PDB entry 5ZWO | electron microscopy, 3.90 A resolution | chains H and v of the 60 polymer chains in the assembly

== Chain H ==
Molecule: U2 snRNA
Source organism: Saccharomyces cerevisiae S288c
Sequence (1175 nucleotides; each row starts with the number of its first residue):
     1 ACGAAUCUCU UUGCCUUUUG GCUUAGAUCA AGUGUAGUAU CUGUUCUUUU CAGUGUAACA
    61 ACUGAAAUGA CCUCAAUGAG GCUCAUUACC UUUUAAUUUG UUACAAUACA CAUUUUUUGG
   121 CACCCAAAAU AAUAAAAUGG ACGGGAAGAG ACUUUUUAAG CAAGACGUUU UCCGCUAAUG
   181 ACACCUCGCA CGAGUCGUUC UUGCUAUCUU UGGUCGCUUG AUGUUUCUUC UUAACCCGUU
   241 CUUAUGAUGG UUUUUCGAAA UUGGUUUUUG AGACGACGGU UGCUCAAGGU UAUUGUUUUU
   301 GUUUUCUUCU GGUUGUUUUC UAUUUUCUUU UUUUUAGCUU UCUGUUUCUC CCUUAGUUUG
   361 GCUUUUUGCU UCAUACUCUU CCCUGUCUUU CCGAGCCGUU UAUGUCCAAC GCGGGAUUUG
   421 GUUUUUCUUU AUCGAUGGGA AGAAAUGGUG CUAUAGUAGG UUGGGAGAUA AUAUUUAUGG
   481 UAUGGGGUGC UAGUGCGGAU GGGGCGCUCU UAUUGUUGAU UUCUUCGCUC GUCUUCUUUU
   541 UCUGGUGGCG CUGCAAGAGG AAGUUUUUCG ACUUUGUUAU GAUUUUUGGU UUGCAAGGAA
   601 AGGUGUCUUA CGAUUCUUUU UUUGAUGUAA UAGGAUAAGC UUGCUUAUCC CCCAAGUAUC
   661 GGCCAAAGUU GUUGAUUUUC CUUUUGAAGU GUCCUCGGUU UGAGGGGGUG UAGGGUGGGG
   721 UUGGUCUACA AUAAGAGUGU UCCAUUGUUA ACGUGCUGGC GUCUUUUACU AUAUUUUUUU
   781 UCCCAGUUUA UUUUGUGCUU AUUUUCUCAU UGAGGAGAAG GAGCUCUUCU CGCAGGAUAU
   841 AAAUGGAGGU UUGCUAAAGG GGAGGAGAUG UGUUUGUGAG AAUACUGCUG AGAGAGUUCU
   901 GGAAGAGAAA AAAAGGAGGC AAUGGAAGGC GUUUGCUGGG AAAAGAGAAG AGCCAUGACU
   961 GCAUCUGUUG UUUCAAGGCC AGUUUUAUUA ACCGCCUAUG UCAUAGAGGC GUUUUUUUUG
  1021 GAGGGAUUUG AAGAAUGCCG GCGGCAUCAA GAAACGGACU UGAUGGUUGA CGCCUGUUUU
  1081 UAAAGUUAGA GACGUCGCGA CCCUCGCACU UGUGGAGUCG UUCUUGACUU UUACUUUGGU
  1141 CGCUUGAUGU UUCUCUCGUC UUCCCGUUCG CUCUU
Not modelled in the structure: 1-2, 14-30, 74-78, 87-109, 124-138, 151-1088, 1107-1114, 1131-1137, 1155-1158, 1170-1175

== Chain v ==
Name: Pre-mRNA-splicing factor PRP11
Source organism: Saccharomyces cerevisiae S288c
UniProtKB: Q07350 (PRP11_YEAST); numbering as in UniProt (aligned over 1-266)
Chain sequence (266 residues; numbered 1 to 266; the number before each row is that of its first residue):
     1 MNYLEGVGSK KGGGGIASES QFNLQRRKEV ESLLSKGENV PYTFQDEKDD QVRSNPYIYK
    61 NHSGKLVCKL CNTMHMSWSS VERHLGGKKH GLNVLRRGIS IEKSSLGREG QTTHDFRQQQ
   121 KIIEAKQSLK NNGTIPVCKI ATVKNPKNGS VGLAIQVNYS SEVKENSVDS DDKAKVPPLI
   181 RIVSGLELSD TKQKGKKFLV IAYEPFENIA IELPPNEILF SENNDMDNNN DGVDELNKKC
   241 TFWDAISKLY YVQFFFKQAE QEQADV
Not modelled in the structure: 1-33, 48-50, 106-148, 254-266
UniProt features mapped onto this chain:
  - zinc finger: Leu66 to Arg96 (Matrin-type)

== How chain H and chain v interact ==
Contacting residue pairs (11):
  U40(H) - Met74(v)  hydrogen bond to the sugar
  U40(H) - His75(v)  sugar contact
  C41(H) - Thr73(v)  phosphate contact
  C41(H) - Met74(v)  phosphate contact
  C41(H) - Ser80(v)  hydrogen bond to the sugar
  C41(H) - His84(v)  sugar contact
  U42(H) - Arg83(v)  sugar contact
  U42(H) - His84(v)  sugar contact
  U42(H) - Gly87(v)  phosphate contact
  G43(H) - Gly87(v)  phosphate contact
  G43(H) - Lys88(v)  hydrogen bond to the phosphate
Other interface residues (no listed pair), chain v (12 interface residues in all): Asn72, Met76, Gly86, Lys89

== In short ==
4 residues of chain H face 12 of chain v across their interface; the contacts include 3 hydrogen bonds. Polar
contacts include U40(H)-Met74(v), C41(H)-Ser80(v) and G43(H)-Lys88(v).
Chain H is U2 snRNA and chain v is Pre-mRNA-splicing factor PRP11, both from Saccharomyces cerevisiae S288c;
the structure, Cryo-EM structure of the yeast B complex at average resolution of 3.9 angstrom, was determined
by electron microscopy (same publication as 5ZWM and 5ZWN).
